Entry 5E5A (X-ray diffraction, 2.81 A resolution); this record covers chains I and D of the 11 polymer chains in the assembly.

Chain I:
Molecule: 146-nt DNA strand
Organism: Homo sapiens
Sequence (146 nucleotides; numbered 1 to 146; the number before each row is that of its first residue):
     1 ATCAATATCCACCTGCAGATTCTACCAAAAGTGTATTTGGAAACTGCTCC
    51 ATCAAAAGGCATGTTCAGCGGAATTCCGCTGAACATGCCTTTTGATGGAG
   101 CAGTTTCCAAATACACTTTTGGTAGAATCTGCAGGTGGATATTGAT

Chain D:
Name: Histone H2B 1.1
Organism: Xenopus laevis
UniProtKB: P02281 (H2B11_XENLA); residues 1-122 here correspond to UniProt positions 5-126 (UniProt number = residue number + 4)
Chain sequence (123 residues; numbered 0 to 122; the number before each row is that of its first residue; numbering starts at 0):
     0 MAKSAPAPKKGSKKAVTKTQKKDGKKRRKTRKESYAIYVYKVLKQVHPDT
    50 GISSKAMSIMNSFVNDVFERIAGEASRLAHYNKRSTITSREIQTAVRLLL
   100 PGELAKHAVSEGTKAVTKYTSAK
Unresolved in the structure: 0-23, 122
Construct notes: expression tag (0); conflict Thr-29 (Ser33 in P02281)
UniProt features mapped onto this chain:
  - modified residue: Lys-2 (N6-acetyllysine), Lys-9 (N6-acetyllysine), Ser-11 (Phosphoserine), Lys-12 (N6-acetyllysine), Lys-17 (N6-acetyllysine)
  - glycosylation: Ser-109 (O-linked (GlcNAc) serine)
  - cross-link: Lys-117 (Glycyl lysine isopeptide (Lys-Gly) (interchain with G-Cter in ubiquitin))
Metal / ion sites: Mg2+ site 1: Val-45 (shared with 1 residue of chain E); Mg2+ site 2: Glu-102 (shared with 1 residue of chain J)

Chain I / chain D interface:
Residue-residue contacts (15; chain I residue first):
  DA19(I) with Ser-52(D), phosphate contact; Ser-53(D), hydrogen bond to the phosphate
  DT20(I) with Tyr-39(D), hydrogen bond to the phosphate; Gly-50(D), phosphate contact; Ile-51(D), hydrogen bond to the phosphate
  DA27(I) with Arg-27(D), sugar contact
  DT38(I) with Ser-84(D), sugar contact
  DG39(I) with Arg-83(D), phosphate contact; Ser-84(D), hydrogen bond to the phosphate; Thr-85(D), hydrogen bond to the phosphate
  DA102(I) with Arg-26(D), base contact
  DG103(I) with Arg-26(D), base contact; Arg-27(D), sugar contact; Thr-29(D), hydrogen bond to the phosphate
  DT104(I) with Arg-27(D), phosphate contact
Interface residues without a listed pair, chain I (10 interface residues in all): DA28, DG40
Interface residues without a listed pair, chain D (14 interface residues in all): Lys-28, Arg-30, Lys-82

Summary:
The interface between chain I and chain D involves 10 residues on one side and 14 on the other, with 6
hydrogen bonds. Polar contacts include DA19(I)/Ser-53(D), DT20(I)/Tyr-39(D) and DT20(I)/Ile-51(D).
Chain I is a 146-nt DNA strand (Homo sapiens) and chain D is Histone H2B 1.1 (Xenopus laevis); the structure,
Crystal structure of the chromatin-tethering domain of Human cytomegalovirus IE1 protein bound to the
nucleosome core ..., was determined by X-ray diffraction.
